Entry 6B8H (electron microscopy, 3.60 A resolution); this record covers chains a and i of the 60 polymer chains in the assembly.

[Chain a]
Protein: ATP synthase subunit a
From: Saccharomyces cerevisiae (strain ATCC 204508 / S288c)
UniProt: P00854 (ATP6_YEAST); residues 1-249 here correspond to UniProt positions 11-259 (UniProt number = residue number + 10)
Amino-acid sequence (249 residues; row label = number of the first residue in the row):
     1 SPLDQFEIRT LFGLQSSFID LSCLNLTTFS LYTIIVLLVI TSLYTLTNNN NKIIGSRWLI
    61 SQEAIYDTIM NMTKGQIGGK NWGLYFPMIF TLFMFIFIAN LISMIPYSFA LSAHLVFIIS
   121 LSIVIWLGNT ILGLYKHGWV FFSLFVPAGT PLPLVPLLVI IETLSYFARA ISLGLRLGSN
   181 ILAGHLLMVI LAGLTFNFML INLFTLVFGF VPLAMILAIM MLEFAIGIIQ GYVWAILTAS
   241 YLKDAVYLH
What the authors report for this chain:
  - catalytic residues: R176 (citing earlier work)
  - catalytic residues: E162, E223, D244 (proposed by the authors, not directly observed)

[Chain i]
Protein: ATP synthase subunit J, mitochondrial
From: Saccharomyces cerevisiae (strain ATCC 204508 / S288c)
UniProt: P81450 (ATP18_YEAST); numbering as in UniProt (aligned over 1-59)
Amino-acid sequence (59 residues; numbered 1 to 59; the number before each row is that of its first residue):
     1 MLKRFPTPIL KVYWPFFVAG AAVYYGMSKA ADLSSNTKEF INDPRNPRFA KGGKFVEVD

[How chain a and chain i interact]
Residue-residue contacts (28):
  S16(a) with A50(i)
  S17(a) with A50(i); K51(i)
  F18(a) with K51(i), hydrogen bond (backbone-side chain)
  I19(a) with K51(i)
  D20(a) with P47(i); K51(i)
  S22(a) with P47(i)
  N51(a) with M1(i)
  L84(a) with V12(i); Y13(i), hydrogen bond (backbone-side chain)
  Y85(a) with Y13(i)
  P87(a) with Y13(i)
  M88(a) with Y13(i), hydrogen bond (backbone-side chain); F16(i), hydrophobic
  S120(a) with V23(i)
  I123(a) with V23(i), hydrophobic
  V124(a) with F16(i); A19(i); G20(i); V23(i), hydrophobic
  L127(a) with A19(i), hydrophobic
  G128(a) with P15(i); F16(i); A19(i)
  I131(a) with P15(i), hydrophobic
  L132(a) with P15(i), hydrophobic
  Y135(a) with W14(i), hydrophobic
Interface residues without a listed pair, chain a (24 interface residues in all): Q15, T45, F86, I125, N129
Interface residues without a listed pair, chain i (14 interface residues in all): L2, G52

[Summary]
The interface between chain a and chain i involves 24 residues on one side and 14 on the other; the contacts
include 3 hydrogen bonds. Polar pairs include F18(a)-K51(i), L84(a)-Y13(i) and M88(a)-Y13(i). From the paper:
catalytic residues R176(a), E162(a) and E223(a) among others.
Here chain a is ATP synthase subunit a and chain i is ATP synthase subunit J, mitochondrial, both from
Saccharomyces cerevisiae (strain ATCC 204508 / S288c). Entry 6B8H (Mosaic model of yeast mitochondrial ATP
synthase monomer) was determined by electron microscopy together with 6B2Z from the same study.
